Entry 7JT8 (X-ray diffraction, 1.84 A resolution); this record covers chain I.

== Chain I ==
Protein: Mur ligase middle domain protein
Source organism: Methanothermus fervidus (strain ATCC 43054 / DSM 2088 / JCM 10308 / V24 S)
Notes: EC 6.3.2.13
UniProtKB: E3GZ29 (E3GZ29_METFV); residues 1-476 here = UniProt positions 1-476
Sequence (483 residues; each row starts with the number of its first residue; numbers below 1 keep their minus sign (Ala-6 is residue -6)):
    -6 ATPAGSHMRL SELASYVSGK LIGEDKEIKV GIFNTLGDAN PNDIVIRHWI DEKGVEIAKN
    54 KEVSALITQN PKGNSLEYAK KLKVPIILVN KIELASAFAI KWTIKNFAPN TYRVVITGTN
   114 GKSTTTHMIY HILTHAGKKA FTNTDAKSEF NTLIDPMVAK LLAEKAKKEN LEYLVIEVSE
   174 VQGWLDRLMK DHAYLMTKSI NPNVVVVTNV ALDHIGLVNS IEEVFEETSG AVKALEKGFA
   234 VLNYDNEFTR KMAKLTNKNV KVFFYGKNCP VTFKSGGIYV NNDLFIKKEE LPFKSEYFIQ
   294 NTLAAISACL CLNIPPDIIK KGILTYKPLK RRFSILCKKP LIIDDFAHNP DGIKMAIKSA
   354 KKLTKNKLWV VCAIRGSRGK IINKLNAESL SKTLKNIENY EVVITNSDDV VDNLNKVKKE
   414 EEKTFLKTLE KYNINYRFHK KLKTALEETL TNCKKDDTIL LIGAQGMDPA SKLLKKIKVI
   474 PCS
Disordered / not traced: 476
Construct notes: expression tag (-6 to 0)
Disulfide bonds: Cys330-Cys475
Reported in the primary citation:
  - contacts within the chain: His41-Trp177 (pi stacking)

== In short ==
The paper reports contacts within the chain involving His41, Trp177 and Cys330 among others.
Chain I is Mur ligase middle domain protein (Methanothermus fervidus (strain ATCC 43054 / DSM 2088 / JCM 10308
/ V24 S)); the structure, Apo structure of a pseudomurein peptide ligase type E from Methanothermus fervidus,
was determined by X-ray diffraction (same publication as 7TZI and 6VR8).
